PDB entry 8JMJ | X-ray diffraction, 2.57 A resolution | chains A and E of the 10 polymer chains in the assembly

== Chain A ==
Name: SpoOJ regulator (Soj)
From: Helicobacter pylori 26695
UniProtKB: O25759 (O25759_HELPY); residue numbers follow UniProt; this construct covers 1-264
Chain sequence (264 residues; each row starts with the number of its first residue):
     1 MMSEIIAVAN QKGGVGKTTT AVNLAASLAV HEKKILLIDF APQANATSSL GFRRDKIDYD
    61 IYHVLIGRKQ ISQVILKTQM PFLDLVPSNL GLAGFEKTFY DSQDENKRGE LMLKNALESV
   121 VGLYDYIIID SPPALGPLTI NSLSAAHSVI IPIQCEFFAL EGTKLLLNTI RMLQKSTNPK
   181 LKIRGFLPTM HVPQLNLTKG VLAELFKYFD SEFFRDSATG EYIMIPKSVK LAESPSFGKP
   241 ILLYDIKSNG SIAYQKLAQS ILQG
Sequence notes: engineered mutation Ala41 (Asp in O25759)
Metal / ion sites: Mg2+: Thr18 (together with ATP)
Ligand contacts:
  - ATP (adenosine-5'-triphosphate), molecule 1: Lys12, Gly13, Gly14, Val15, Gly16, Lys17, Thr18, Thr19, Gln43, Asn45, Pro133, Met190, Ile225, Pro226, Lys227, Ser228, Val229, Leu231, Ala232
  - ATP, molecule 2: Lys12, Gly13, Gln154, Glu156, Phe158
Reported in the primary citation:
  - binding site for the 24-nt DNA strand (chain E): Lys199, Lys227, Lys230, Lys247

== Chain E ==
Molecule: 24-nt DNA strand
Sequence (24 nucleotides; numbered 1 to 24; the number before each row is that of its first residue):
     1 TCCCTGTTTC ACGTGGAACA CCCT

== Interface between chain A and chain E ==
Pairs across the interface (4; chain A residue first):
  Gln194(A) - DC10(E)  sugar contact
  Lys227(A) - DC12(E)  phosphate contact
  Ser228(A) - DC12(E)  phosphate contact
  Val229(A) - DC12(E)  hydrogen bond to the phosphate
Interface residues without a listed pair, chain A (6 interface residues in all): Glu233, Asn249
Interface residues without a listed pair, chain E (4 interface residues in all): DA11, DG13

== Summary ==
6 residues of chain A and 4 residues of chain E are in contact; the contacts include 1 hydrogen bond. The
hydrogen-bonded pair is Val229(A)-DC12(E). Ligands of chain A: ATP. The paper reports a binding site for the
24-nt DNA strand (chain E) at Lys199(A), Lys227(A) and Lys230(A) among others.
Chain A is SpoOJ regulator (Soj) (Helicobacter pylori 26695) and chain E is a 24-nt DNA strand; the structure,
Structure of Helicobacter pylori Soj-DNA-Spo0J complex, was determined by X-ray diffraction together with 8JMK
and 8JML from the same study.
